PDB entry 5AWV | X-ray diffraction, 1.93 A resolution | chains C and M of the 12 polymer chains in the assembly

== Chain C ==
Name: Putative hexose oxidase
Organism: Nonomuraea sp. ATCC 39727
Reference sequence: Q7WZ62 (Q7WZ62_9ACTN); residues 1-523 here = UniProt positions 1-523
Chain sequence (523 residues; each row starts with the number of its first residue):
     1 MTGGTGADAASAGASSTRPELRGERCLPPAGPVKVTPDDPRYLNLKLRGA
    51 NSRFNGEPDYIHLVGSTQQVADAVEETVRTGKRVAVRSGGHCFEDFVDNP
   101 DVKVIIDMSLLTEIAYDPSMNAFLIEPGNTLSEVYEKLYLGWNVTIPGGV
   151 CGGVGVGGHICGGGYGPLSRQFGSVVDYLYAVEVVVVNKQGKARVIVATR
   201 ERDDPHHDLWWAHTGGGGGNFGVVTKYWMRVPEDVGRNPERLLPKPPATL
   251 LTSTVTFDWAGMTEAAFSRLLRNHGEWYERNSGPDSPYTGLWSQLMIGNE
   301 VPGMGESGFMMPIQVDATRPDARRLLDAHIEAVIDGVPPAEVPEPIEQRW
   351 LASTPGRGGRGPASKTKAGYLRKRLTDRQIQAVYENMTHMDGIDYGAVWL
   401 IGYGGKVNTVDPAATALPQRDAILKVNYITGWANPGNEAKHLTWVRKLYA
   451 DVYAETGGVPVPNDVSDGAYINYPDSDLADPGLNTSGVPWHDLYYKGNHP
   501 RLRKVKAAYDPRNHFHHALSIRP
Not modelled in the structure: 1-25
Covalently attached groups: flavin-adenine dinucleotide (FAD) linked to H91, C151
Ligand contacts:
  - FAD (flavin-adenine dinucleotide): A50, V86, R87, S88, G89, G90, C92, F93, F96, V97, M108, P127, G149, V150, V154, G155, G157, G158, H159, G164, Y165, G218, G219, G222, V223, V224, Y470, N472, Y473, H517
  - alpha-D-mannopyranose (MAN): R272, D377, Q381
  - 2-amino-2-deoxy-beta-D-glucopyranuronic acid / 8-methylnonanoic acid: F93, V301, M304, P362, S364, T366, D394, Y395, W399, N427, I429, G431, W432, A433, Y473
  - N-acetylglucosamine (NAG; 2-acetamido-2-deoxy-beta-D-glucopyranose), molecule 1: R269, D335, G336
  - N-acetylglucosamine (NAG), molecule 2: R357, G358, G359, R360, G361, P362

== Chain M ==
Name: Teicoplanin
Chain sequence (7 residues; numbered 1 to 7; the number before each row is that of its first residue):
     1 GXXGGYX
Modified positions: G1, G4, G5 ((2R)-amino(4-hydroxyphenyl)ethanoic acid; GHP); 3MY (3-chloro-D-tyrosine) at position 2, 3FG ((2S)-amino(3,5-dihydroxyphenyl)ethanoic acid) at position 3, 3FG ((2S)-amino(3,5-dihydroxyphenyl)ethanoic acid) at position 7; Y6 ((betaR)-3-chloro-beta-hydroxy-L-tyrosine; OMY)
Covalently attached groups: covalent link G1-3FG_3, G5-3FG_7; covalent link 3MY_2-G4; covalent link G4-Y6; 2-amino-2-deoxy-beta-D-glucopyranuronic acid (N1L) linked to G4; glycan linked to Y6, 3FG_7

== Chain C / chain M interface ==
Residue-residue contacts (22; chain C residue first):
  V150(C) - 3MY_2(M)
  V150(C) - 3FG_3(M)
  C151(C) - G4(M)
  T254(C) - G1(M)  hydrogen bond (side chain-backbone)
  W292(C) - 3MY_2(M)
  Q294(C) - 3MY_2(M)
  M296(C) - 3MY_2(M)
  G303(C) - 3FG_7(M)
  G305(C) - G1(M)
  E306(C) - G1(M)
  E306(C) - 3MY_2(M)  hydrogen bond (side chain-backbone)
  E306(C) - 3FG_3(M)
  E306(C) - G4(M)
  E306(C) - Y6(M)
  P312(C) - G1(M)
  P312(C) - 3MY_2(M)
  S353(C) - 3FG_3(M)
  G356(C) - G5(M)
  R357(C) - G5(M)  hydrogen bond (side chain-backbone)
  R357(C) - Y6(M)  hydrogen bond (side chain-backbone)
  W399(C) - 3MY_2(M)
  W399(C) - G4(M)
Interface residues without a listed pair, chain C (16 interface residues in all): M304, M310

== Summary ==
The interface between chain C and chain M involves 16 residues on one side and 7 on the other, with 4 hydrogen
bonds. Polar contacts include T254(C)-G1(M), E306(C)-3MY_2(M) and R357(C)-G5(M).
2-amino-2-deoxy-beta-D-glucopyranuronic acid / 8-methylnonanoic acid is bound between chain C and chain M.
Here chain C is Putative hexose oxidase (Nonomuraea sp. ATCC 39727) and chain M is Teicoplanin. Entry 5AWV
(Crystal structure of glycopeptide hexose oxidase DBV29 complexed with teicoplanin) was determined by X-ray
diffraction, deposited together with 2WDW.
